PDB entry 7Z2D | electron microscopy, 3.38 A resolution | chains B and E of the 3 polymer chains in the assembly

# Chain B
Name: Reverse transcriptase/ribonuclease H
From: Human immunodeficiency virus type 1 BH10
Notes: EC 2.7.7.49, 2.7.7.7, 3.1.26.13, 3.1.13.2; fragment: P51 subunit
UniProt: P03366 (POL_HV1B1); residues 1-428 here correspond to UniProt positions 600-1027 (UniProt number = residue number + 599)
Sequence (428 residues; numbered 1 to 428; the number before each row is that of its first residue):
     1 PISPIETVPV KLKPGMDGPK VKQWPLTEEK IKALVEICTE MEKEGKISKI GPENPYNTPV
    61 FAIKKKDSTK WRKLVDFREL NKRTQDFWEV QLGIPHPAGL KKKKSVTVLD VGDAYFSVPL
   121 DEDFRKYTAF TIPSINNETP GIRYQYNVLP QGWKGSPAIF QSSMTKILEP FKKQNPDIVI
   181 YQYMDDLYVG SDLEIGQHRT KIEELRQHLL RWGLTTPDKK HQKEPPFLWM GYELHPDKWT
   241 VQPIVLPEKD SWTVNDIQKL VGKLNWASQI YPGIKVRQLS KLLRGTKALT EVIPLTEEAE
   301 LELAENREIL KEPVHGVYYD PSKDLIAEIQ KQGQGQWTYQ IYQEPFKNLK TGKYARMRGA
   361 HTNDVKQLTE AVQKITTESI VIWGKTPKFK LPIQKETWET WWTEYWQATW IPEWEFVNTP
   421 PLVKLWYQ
Unresolved in the structure: 1-3, 218-230
Sequence notes: engineered mutation Ser280 (Cys879 in P03366)
Curated features (UniProtKB/Swiss-Prot):
  - region: Phe227 to His235 (RT 'primer grip')
  - motif: Trp398 to Trp414 (Tryptophan repeat motif)
  - binding site (Mg(2+)): Asp110, Asp185, Asp186
  - site (Essential for RT p66/p51 heterodimerization): Trp401, Trp414
What the authors report for this chain:
  - binding site for Rilpivirine: Glu138

# Chain E
Molecule: 38-nt DNA strand
Sequence (38 nucleotides; each row starts with the number of its first residue; numbers below 1 keep their minus sign (DT-4 is residue -4)):
    -4 TAATTCCCCC CCTTCGGTGC TTTGCACCGA AGGGGGGG
Unresolved in the structure: -4 to -3
Modified residues: OMC (o2'-methylycytidine-5'-monophosphate) at position 2; OMC (o2'-methylycytidine-5'-monophosphate) at position 4

# Interface between chain B and chain E
Contacting residue pairs (4; chain B residue first):
  Lys395(B) - DG24(E)  salt bridge to the phosphate
  Asn418(B) - DC22(E)  phosphate contact
  Asn418(B) - DC23(E)  hydrogen bond to the phosphate
  Thr419(B) - DC15(E)  phosphate contact
Interface residues without a listed pair, chain B (5 interface residues in all): Gln394, Pro420
Interface residues without a listed pair, chain E (6 interface residues in all): DG14, DT16

# Summary
5 residues of chain B and 6 residues of chain E are in contact, with 1 hydrogen bond and 1 salt bridge. Among
the polar pairs are Asn418(B)-DC23(E) and Lys395(B)-DG24(E). UniProt lists 3 Mg2+-binding residues on chain B.
From the paper: a binding site for Rilpivirine at Glu138(B).
Here chain B is Reverse transcriptase/ribonuclease H (Human immunodeficiency virus type 1 BH10) and chain E is
a 38-nt DNA strand. Entry 7Z2D (Cryo-EM structure of HIV-1 reverse transcriptase with a DNA aptamer in complex
with rilpivirine) was determined by electron microscopy together with 7Z24, 7Z29, 7Z2E, 7Z2G and 7Z2H from the
same study.
